5V93 - chains a and d of the 52 polymer chains in the assembly; structure by electron microscopy, 4.00 A resolution.

== Chain a ==
Molecule: 16S rRNA
Organism: Mycobacterium tuberculosis
Sequence (1537 nucleotides; each row starts with the number of its first residue):
     1 UUUUGUUUGGAGAGUUUGAUCCUGGCUCAGGACGAACGCUGGCGGCGUGC
    51 UUAACACAUGCAAGUCGAACGGAAAGGUCUCUUCGGAGAUACUCGAGUGG
   101 CGAACGGGUGAGUAACACGUGGGUGAUCUGCCCUGCACUUCGGGAUAAGC
   151 CUGGGAAACUGGGUCUAAUACCGGAUAGGACCACGGGAUGCAUGUCUUGU
   201 GGUGGAAAGCGCUUUAGCGGUGUGGGAUGAGCCCGCGGCCUAUCAGCUUG
   251 UUGGUGGGGUGACGGCCUACCAAGGCGACGACGGGUAGCCGGCCUGAGAG
   301 GGUGUCCGGCCACACUGGGACUGAGAUACGGCCCAGACUCCUACGGGAGG
   351 CAGCAGUGGGGAAUAUUGCACAAUGGGCGCAAGCCUGAUGCAGCGACGCC
   401 GCGUGGGGGAUGACGGCCUUCGGGUUGUAAACCUCUUUCACCAUCGACGA
   451 AGGUCCGGGUUCUCUCGGAUUGACGGUAGGUGGAGAAGAAGCACCGGCCA
   501 ACUACGUGCCAGCAGCCGCGGUAAUACGUAGGGUGCGAGCGUUGUCCGGA
   551 AUUACUGGGCGUAAAGAGCUCGUAGGUGGUUUGUCGCGUUGUUCGUGAAA
   601 UCUCACGGCUUAACUGUGAGCGUGCGGGCGAUACGGGCAGACUAGAGUAC
   651 UGCAGGGGAGACUGGAAUUCCUGGUGUAGCGGUGGAAUGCGCAGAUAUCA
   701 GGAGGAACACCGGUGGCGAAGGCGGGUCUCUGGGCAGUAACUGACGCUGA
   751 GGAGCGAAAGCGUGGGGAGCGAACAGGAUUAGAUACCCUGGUAGUCCACG
   801 CCGUAAACGGUGGGUACUAGGUGUGGGUUUCCUUCCUUGGGAUCCGUGCC
   851 GUAGCUAACGCAUUAAGUACCCCGCCUGGGGAGUACGGCCGCAAGGCUAA
   901 AACUCAAAGGAAUUGACGGGGGCCCGCACAAGCGGCGGAGCAUGUGGAUU
   951 AAUUCGAUGCAACGCGAAGAACCUUACCUGGGUUUGACAUGCACAGGACG
  1001 CGUCUAGAGAUAGGCGUUCCCUUGUGGCCUGUGUGCAGGUGGUGCAUGGC
  1051 UGUCGUCAGCUCGUGUCGUGAGAUGUUGGGUUAAGUCCCGCAACGAGCGC
  1101 AACCCUUGUCUCAUGUUGCCAGCACGUAAUGGUGGGGACUCGUGAGAGAC
  1151 UGCCGGGGUCAACUCGGAGGAAGGUGGGGAUGACGUCAAGUCAUCAUGCC
  1201 CCUUAUGUCCAGGGCUUCACACAUGCUACAAUGGCCGGUACAAAGGGCUG
  1251 CGAUGCCGCGAGGUUAAGCGAAUCCUUAAAAGCCGGUCUCAGUUCGGAUC
  1301 GGGGUCUGCAACUCGACCCCGUGAAGUCGGAGUCGCUAGUAAUCGCAGAU
  1351 CAGCAACGCUGCGGUGAAUACGUUCCCGGGCCUUGUACACACCGCCCGUC
  1401 ACGUCAUGAAAGUCGGUAACACCCGAAGCCAGUGGCCUAACCCUCGGGAG
  1451 GGAGCUGUCGAAGGUGGGAUCGGCGAUUGGGACGAAGUCGUAACAAGGUA
  1501 GCCGUACCGGAAGGUGCGGCUGGAUCACCUCCUUUCU
Not modelled in the structure: 1-7, 1527-1537

== Chain d ==
Protein: 30S ribosomal protein S4
Organism: Mycobacterium tuberculosis
UniProtKB: A0A045GRS4 (A0A045GRS4_MYCTX); residue numbers follow UniProt; this construct covers 1-201
Chain sequence (201 residues; numbered 1 to 201; the number before each row is that of its first residue):
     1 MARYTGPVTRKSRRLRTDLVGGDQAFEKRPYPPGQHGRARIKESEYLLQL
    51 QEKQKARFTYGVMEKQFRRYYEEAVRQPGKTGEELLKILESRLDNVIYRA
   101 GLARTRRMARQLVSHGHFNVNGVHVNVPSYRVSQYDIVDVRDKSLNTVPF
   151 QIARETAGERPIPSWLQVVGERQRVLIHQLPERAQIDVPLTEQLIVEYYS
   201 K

== How chain a and chain d interact ==
Contacting residue pairs (87):
  U8(a) - Pro78(d)  base contact
  U8(a) - Gly79(d)  hydrogen bond to the base
  A11(a) - Glu197(d)  hydrogen bond to the base
  A11(a) - Ser200(d)  hydrogen bond to the base
  A11(a) - Lys201(d)  base contact
  G31(a) - Arg68(d)  salt bridge to the phosphate
  G401(a) - Met1(d)  base contact
  G401(a) - Gln66(d)  phosphate contact
  C402(a) - Met1(d)  base contact
  C402(a) - Gln66(d)  phosphate contact
  C402(a) - Pro128(d)  phosphate contact
  C402(a) - Ser129(d)  hydrogen bond to the phosphate
  G403(a) - Ala2(d)  base contact
  G403(a) - Arg3(d)  salt bridge to the phosphate
  G403(a) - Arg110(d)  salt bridge to the phosphate
  G403(a) - Ser114(d)  phosphate contact
  G403(a) - Pro128(d)  phosphate contact
  U404(a) - Ala2(d)  base contact
  U404(a) - Arg3(d)  salt bridge to the phosphate
  U404(a) - Thr5(d)  phosphate contact
  G405(a) - Gln111(d)  hydrogen bond to the sugar
  G406(a) - Thr5(d)  phosphate contact
  G406(a) - Thr105(d)  phosphate contact
  G406(a) - Met108(d)  sugar contact
  G406(a) - Gln111(d)  hydrogen bond to the sugar
  G407(a) - Asp23(d)  phosphate contact
  G407(a) - Arg104(d)  sugar contact
  G407(a) - Thr105(d)  phosphate contact
  G407(a) - Met108(d)  sugar contact
  G408(a) - Asp23(d)  hydrogen bond to the phosphate
  A410(a) - Arg29(d)  hydrogen bond to the base
  G412(a) - Arg29(d)  base contact
  U425(a) - Arg38(d)  salt bridge to the phosphate
  U426(a) - Arg13(d)  salt bridge to the phosphate
  G427(a) - Arg10(d)  salt bridge to the phosphate
  U428(a) - Thr9(d)  hydrogen bond to the phosphate
  A429(a) - Pro7(d)  sugar contact
  A429(a) - Thr9(d)  phosphate contact
  C435(a) - Val148(d)  phosphate contact
  U436(a) - His117(d)  hydrogen bond to the phosphate
  U436(a) - Thr147(d)  phosphate contact
  U436(a) - Val148(d)  hydrogen bond to the phosphate
  U436(a) - Pro149(d)  phosphate contact
  U437(a) - His115(d)  sugar contact
  U437(a) - His117(d)  salt bridge to the phosphate
  U437(a) - Arg141(d)  salt bridge to the phosphate
  U438(a) - Ser114(d)  hydrogen bond to the sugar
  U438(a) - His115(d)  hydrogen bond to the sugar
  U438(a) - Asn126(d)  hydrogen bond to the sugar
  C439(a) - Asn126(d)  phosphate contact
  G483(a) - Lys143(d)  salt bridge to the phosphate
  A500(a) - Ser44(d)  phosphate contact
  A500(a) - Tyr46(d)  sugar contact
  A500(a) - Leu47(d)  sugar contact
  A500(a) - Leu50(d)  sugar contact
  A501(a) - Ile41(d)  phosphate contact
  C502(a) - His36(d)  phosphate contact
  U503(a) - His36(d)  hydrogen bond to the sugar
  G532(a) - Gln35(d)  hydrogen bond to the sugar
  G533(a) - Arg14(d)  hydrogen bond to the phosphate
  U534(a) - Arg10(d)  phosphate contact
  U534(a) - Arg14(d)  salt bridge to the phosphate
  G535(a) - Lys11(d)  salt bridge to the phosphate
  G535(a) - Gln54(d)  hydrogen bond to the phosphate
  C536(a) - Lys53(d)  salt bridge to the phosphate
  C536(a) - Gln54(d)  hydrogen bond to the phosphate
  C536(a) - Arg57(d)  salt bridge to the phosphate
  C536(a) - Glu64(d)  phosphate contact
  G537(a) - Met1(d)  hydrogen bond to the phosphate
  G537(a) - Arg57(d)  salt bridge to the phosphate
  G537(a) - Met63(d)  phosphate contact
  G537(a) - Glu64(d)  hydrogen bond to the phosphate
  G537(a) - Lys65(d)  hydrogen bond to the phosphate
  A538(a) - Met1(d)  hydrogen bond to the phosphate
  A538(a) - Ala2(d)  hydrogen bond to the phosphate
  G539(a) - Met1(d)  phosphate contact
  C540(a) - Lys65(d)  salt bridge to the phosphate
  U603(a) - Arg76(d)  salt bridge to the phosphate
  C604(a) - Arg76(d)  salt bridge to the phosphate
  A605(a) - Gln77(d)  hydrogen bond to the phosphate
  U610(a) - Val123(d)  sugar contact
  U610(a) - Val125(d)  base contact
  U610(a) - Asn126(d)  hydrogen bond to the base
  U610(a) - Val127(d)  base contact
  U611(a) - Tyr130(d)  sugar contact
  A612(a) - Arg69(d)  phosphate contact
  A613(a) - Arg69(d)  salt bridge to the phosphate
Interface residues without a listed pair, chain a (50 interface residues in all): G9, G12, C400, G409, G482, G531
Interface residues without a listed pair, chain d (65 interface residues in all): Tyr4, Gly6, Gly22, Gln24, Val75, Arg107, His124, Arg131, Tyr198

== Summary ==
50 residues of chain a and 65 residues of chain d are in contact, with 26 hydrogen bonds and 19 salt bridges.
Among the polar pairs are U8(a)-Gly79(d), A11(a)-Glu197(d) and A11(a)-Ser200(d).
Here chain a is 16S rRNA and chain d is 30S ribosomal protein S4, both from Mycobacterium tuberculosis. Entry
5V93 (Cryo-EM structure of the 70S ribosome from Mycobacterium tuberculosis bound with Capreomycin) was
determined by electron microscopy together with 5V7Q from the same study.
